Entry 8VU4 (X-ray diffraction, 2.35 A resolution); this record covers chains B and A of the 4 polymer chains in the assembly.

# Chain B (and A)
Protein: S1CE4 VARIANT OF FAB-EPR-1 heavy chain
Source organism: Homo sapiens
Notes: engineered mutation(s): K131Q and F160W; antibody fragment or engineered binder; chain A of this document is another copy of the same molecule, construct and numbering; everything in this record applies to it too
Amino-acid sequence (224 residues; numbered 1 to 235; 11 numbers in that range are skipped by the numbering (no residue carries them; nothing is unmodelled there); the number before each row is that of its first residue):
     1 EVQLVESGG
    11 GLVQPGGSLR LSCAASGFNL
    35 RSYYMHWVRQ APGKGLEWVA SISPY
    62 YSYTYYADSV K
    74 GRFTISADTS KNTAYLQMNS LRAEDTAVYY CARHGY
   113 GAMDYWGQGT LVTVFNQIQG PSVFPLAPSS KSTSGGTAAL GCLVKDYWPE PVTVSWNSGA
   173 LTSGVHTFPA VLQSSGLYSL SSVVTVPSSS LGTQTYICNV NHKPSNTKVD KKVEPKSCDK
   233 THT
Disordered / not traced: 229-235 (chain A: 1, 230-235)
Cystine bridges: C23-C104, C154-C210

# Interface between chain B and chain A
Residue-residue contacts (10; chain B residue first):
  L12(B) with I130(A), hydrophobic; W160(A), hydrophobic; P161(A), hydrophobic
  L123(B) with E162(A); P163(A)
  I130(B) with L12(A), hydrophobic
  W160(B) with L12(A), hydrophobic
  P161(B) with L12(A), hydrophobic
  E162(B) with L123(A)
  P163(B) with L123(A)
Other interface residues (no listed pair), chain B (9 interface residues in all): T125, F127
Other interface residues (no listed pair), chain A (8 interface residues in all): F127

# Summary
The interface between chain B and chain A involves 9 residues on one side and 8 on the other.
Chain B and chain A are both S1CE4 VARIANT OF FAB-EPR-1 heavy chain (Homo sapiens); the structure, Structure
of FabS1CE4-EPR-1, an elbow-locked high affinity antibody for the erythropoeitin receptor, was determined by
X-ray diffraction (same publication as 8VTP, 8VTR, 8VU1, 8VUA, 8VUC, 8VUI, 8VVM and 8VVO).
